PDB entry 6WKM | X-ray diffraction, 2.10 A resolution | chains H and L

# Chain H
Molecule: 22D2 Fab Heavy Chain
Organism: Mus musculus
Notes: antibody fragment or engineered binder
Sequence (235 residues; row label = number of the first residue in the row):
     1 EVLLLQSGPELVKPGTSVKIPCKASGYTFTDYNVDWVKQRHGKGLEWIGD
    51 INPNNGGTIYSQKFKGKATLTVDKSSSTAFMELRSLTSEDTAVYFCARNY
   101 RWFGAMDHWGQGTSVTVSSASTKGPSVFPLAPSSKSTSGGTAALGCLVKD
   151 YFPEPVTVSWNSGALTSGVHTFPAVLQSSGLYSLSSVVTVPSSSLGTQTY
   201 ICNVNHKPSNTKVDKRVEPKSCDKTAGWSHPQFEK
Not modelled in the structure: 135-138, 224-235
Cystine bridges: C22-C96, C146-C202

# Chain L
Molecule: 22D2 Fab Light Chain
Organism: Mus musculus
Notes: antibody fragment or engineered binder
Sequence (218 residues; each row starts with the number of its first residue):
     1 DIVLTQSPASLAVSPGQRATISCKASQSLDYEGDSDMNWYQQKPGQPPRL
    51 LISGASNLESGIPARFSGSGSGTDFTVNIHPVEEEDAATYYCQQSTEDPR
   101 TFGGGTKLEIKRTVAAPSVFIFPPSDEQLKSGTASVVCLLNNFYPREAKY
   151 QWKVDNALQSGNSQESVTEQDSKDSTYSLSSTLTLSKADYEKHKVYACEV
   201 THQGLSSPVTKSFNRGEC
Cystine bridges: C23-C92, C138-C198

# Interface between chain H and chain L
Cross-chain cystine bridges: C222(H)-C218(L)
Residue-residue contacts - 64 pairs, chain H then chain L:
  Q39(H) with Q42(L), hydrogen bond; Y91(L), hydrogen bond
  K43(H) with Y91(L), hydrogen bond (backbone-side chain)
  G44(H) with Y91(L)
  L45(H) with P48(L), hydrophobic; Y91(L), hydrophobic; F102(L)
  W47(H) with P99(L), hydrophobic; R100(L)
  I59(H) with D98(L)
  F95(H) with Q42(L); P47(L), hydrophobic
  F103(H) with Y31(L), hydrophobic; D36(L); S95(L), hydrogen bond (backbone-side chain); T96(L); R100(L)
  G104(H) with S95(L)
  A105(H) with N38(L); Y40(L); L50(L), hydrophobic; S53(L)
  M106(H) with Y40(L), hydrogen bond (backbone-side chain); L50(L); Q93(L); F102(L), hydrophobic
  D107(H) with L50(L)
  W109(H) with Y40(L); P47(L), hydrophobic; P48(L)
  G110(H) with P47(L)
  F128(H) with S125(L); Q128(L)
  P129(H) with S125(L); E127(L)
  L130(H) with F122(L); V137(L), hydrophobic
  A131(H) with F122(L)
  T141(H) with F120(L)
  A143(H) with F120(L), hydrophobic; F122(L)
  L144(H) with F122(L), hydrophobic
  L147(H) with S135(L)
  K149(H) with Q128(L); S135(L)
  H170(H) with N141(L); N142(L), hydrogen bond; S178(L), hydrogen bond
  F172(H) with L139(L), hydrophobic; S166(L); T168(L); S178(L); L179(L); S180(L)
  P173(H) with S166(L), hydrogen bond (backbone-side chain); V167(L)
  V175(H) with E165(L); S166(L)
  L176(H) with Q164(L), hydrogen bond (backbone-side chain)
  Q177(H) with Q164(L)
  V187(H) with L139(L), hydrophobic
  T189(H) with N141(L)
  K220(H) with C218(L)
  C222(H) with C218(L), disulfide
Other interface residues (no listed pair), chain H (43 interface residues in all): D35, V37, E46, R101, Q111, P132, S133, A142, S185, K215
Other interface residues (no listed pair), chain L (39 interface residues in all): Q46, P123, E217

# Summary
The interface between chain H and chain L involves 43 residues on one side and 39 on the other; the contacts
include 1 disulfide bond and 9 hydrogen bonds. Among the polar pairs are Q39(H)-Q42(L), Q39(H)-Y91(L) and
K43(H)-Y91(L).
Here chain H is 22D2 Fab Heavy Chain and chain L is 22D2 Fab Light Chain, both from Mus musculus. Entry 6WKM
(Fab Fragment of Anti-human LAG3 antibody (22D2)) was determined by X-ray diffraction, deposited together with
8FWH, 8SO3 and 8SR0.
